Entry 1KWO (X-ray diffraction, 3.80 A resolution); this record covers chains B and C of the 3 polymer chains in the assembly.

Chain B:
Protein: Myosin regulatory light chain
Source organism: Argopecten irradians
Reference sequence: P13543 (MLR_AEQIR); residues 1-156 here = UniProt positions 1-156
Amino-acid sequence (156 residues; row label = number of the first residue in the row):
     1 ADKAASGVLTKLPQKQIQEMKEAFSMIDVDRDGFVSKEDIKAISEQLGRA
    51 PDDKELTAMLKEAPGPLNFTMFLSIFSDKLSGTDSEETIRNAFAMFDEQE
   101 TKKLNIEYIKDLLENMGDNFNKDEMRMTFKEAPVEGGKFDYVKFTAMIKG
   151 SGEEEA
Not modelled in the structure: 1-12, 155-156
Bound ions: Mg2+: D28, D30, R31, D32, F34, D39

Chain C:
Protein: Myosin essential light chain
Source organism: Argopecten irradians
Reference sequence: P07291 (MLE_AEQIR); residue numbers follow UniProt; this construct covers 1-156
Amino-acid sequence (156 residues; row label = number of the first residue in the row):
     1 PKLSQDEIDDLKDVFELFDFWDGRDGAVDAFKLGDVCRCLGINPRNEDVF
    51 AVGGTHKMGEKSLPFEEFLPAYEGLMDCEQGTFADYMEAFKTFDREGQGF
   101 ISGAELRHVLTALGERLSDEDVDEIIKLTDLQEDLEGNVKYEDFVKKVMA
   151 GPYPDK
Not modelled in the structure: 1, 155-156
Bound ions: Ca2+: D19, D22, G23, D25, A27

Chain B / chain C interface:
Pairs across the interface (7; chain B residue first):
  N115(B) - W21(C)
  N115(B) - G23(C)
  M116(B) - W21(C)
  G117(B) - F20(C)  hydrogen bond (backbone-backbone)
  G117(B) - G23(C)
  G117(B) - R24(C)  hydrogen bond (backbone-backbone)
  D118(B) - R24(C)  salt bridge
Other interface residues (no listed pair), chain B (5 interface residues in all): F96
Other interface residues (no listed pair), chain C (5 interface residues in all): D22

In short:
Chain B and chain C each contribute 5 residues to their interface, with 2 hydrogen bonds and 1 salt bridge.
Polar contacts include D118(B)-R24(C), G117(B)-F20(C) and G117(B)-R24(C). The Mg2+ site is built by D28(B),
D30(B), R31(B), D32(B), F34(B) and D39(B).
Here chain B is Myosin regulatory light chain and chain C is Myosin essential light chain, both from
Argopecten irradians. Entry 1KWO (SCALLOP MYOSIN S1-ATPgammaS-p-PDM IN THE ACTIN-DETACHED CONFORMATION) was
determined by X-ray diffraction together with 1KQM, 1L2O, 1KK7 and 1KK8 from the same study.
